Entry 7QJE (electron microscopy, 7.80 A resolution (low resolution: residue-level contacts below are approximate; hydrogen-bond / salt-bridge calls are withheld)); this record covers chains I and W of the 8 polymer chains in the assembly.

[Chain I]
Protein: Gamma-tubulin complex component 4
Organism: Homo sapiens
UniProtKB: Q9UGJ1 (GCP4_HUMAN); numbering as in UniProt (aligned over 1-667)
Amino-acid sequence (667 residues; each row starts with the number of its first residue):
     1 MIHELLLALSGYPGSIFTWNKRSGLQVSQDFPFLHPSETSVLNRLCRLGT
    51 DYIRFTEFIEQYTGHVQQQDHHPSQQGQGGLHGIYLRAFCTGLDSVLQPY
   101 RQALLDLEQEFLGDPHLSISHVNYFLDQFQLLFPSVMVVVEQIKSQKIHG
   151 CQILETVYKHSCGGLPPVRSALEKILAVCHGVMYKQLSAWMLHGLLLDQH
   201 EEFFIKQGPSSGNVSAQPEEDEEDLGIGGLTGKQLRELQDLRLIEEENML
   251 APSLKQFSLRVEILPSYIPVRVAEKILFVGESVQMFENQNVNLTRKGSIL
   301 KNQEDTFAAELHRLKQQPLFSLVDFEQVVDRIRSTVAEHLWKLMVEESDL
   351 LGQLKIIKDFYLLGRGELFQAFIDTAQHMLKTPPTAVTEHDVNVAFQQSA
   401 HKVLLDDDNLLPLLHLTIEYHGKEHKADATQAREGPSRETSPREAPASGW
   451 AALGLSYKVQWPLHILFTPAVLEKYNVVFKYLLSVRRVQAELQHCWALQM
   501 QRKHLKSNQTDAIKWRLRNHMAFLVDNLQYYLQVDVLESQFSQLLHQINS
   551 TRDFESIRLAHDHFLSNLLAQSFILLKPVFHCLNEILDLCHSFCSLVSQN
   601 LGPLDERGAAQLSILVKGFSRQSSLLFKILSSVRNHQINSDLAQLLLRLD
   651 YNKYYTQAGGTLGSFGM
Disordered / not traced: 64-78, 203-255, 286-297, 418-447, 632-667

[Chain W]
Protein: Tubulin gamma-1 chain
Organism: Homo sapiens
UniProtKB: P23258 (TBG1_HUMAN); residues 1-451 here = UniProt positions 1-451
Amino-acid sequence (451 residues; numbered 1 to 451; the number before each row is that of its first residue):
     1 MPREIITLQLGQCGNQIGFEFWKQLCAEHGISPEGIVEEFATEGTDRKDV
    51 FFYQADDEHYIPRAVLLDLEPRVIHSILNSPYAKLYNPENIYLSEHGGGA
   101 GNNWASGFSQGEKIHEDIFDIIDREADGSDSLEGFVLCHSIAGGTGSGLG
   151 SYLLERLNDRYPKKLVQTYSVFPNQDEMSDVVVQPYNSLLTLKRLTQNAD
   201 CVVVLDNTALNRIATDRLHIQNPSFSQINQLVSTIMSASTTTLRYPGYMN
   251 NDLIGLIASLIPTPRLHFLMTGYTPLTTDQSVASVRKTTVLDVMRRLLQP
   301 KNVMVSTGRDRQTNHCYIAILNIIQGEVDPTQVHKSLQRIRERKLANFIP
   351 WGPASIQVALSRKSPYLPSAHRVSGLMMANHTSISSLFERTCRQYDKLRK
   401 REAFLEQFRKEDMFKDNFDEMDTSREIVQQLIDEYHAATRPDYISWGTQE
   451 Q
Disordered / not traced: 1-2, 42-44, 94-100, 178-179, 280-286, 307-312, 448-451
Swiss-Prot annotation at these positions:
  - binding site (GTP): Ala-142 to Gly-148
  - modified residue: Ser-131 (Phosphoserine)
  - natural variant: Tyr-92 (Y92C: In CDCBM4), Thr-331 (T331P: In CDCBM4), Leu-387 (L387P: In CDCBM4)

[How chain I and chain W interact]
Pairs across the interface (52):
  Gly-364(I) / Tyr-248(W)
  Arg-365(I) / Thr-45(W)
  Gly-366(I) / Tyr-248(W)
  Glu-367(I) / Arg-47(W)
  Glu-367(I) / Asn-251(W)
  Gln-370(I) / Asp-252(W)
  Ala-371(I) / Arg-3(W)
  Val-403(I) / Asp-49(W)
  Leu-404(I) / Thr-45(W)
  Leu-404(I) / Asp-46(W)
  Leu-404(I) / Arg-47(W)
  Leu-405(I) / Thr-45(W)
  Arg-486(I) / Tyr-248(W)
  Gln-489(I) / Asn-250(W)
  Gln-493(I) / Asp-252(W)
  Gln-493(I) / Ile-254(W)
  Gln-493(I) / Gly-255(W)
  Trp-496(I) / Ile-254(W)
  Trp-496(I) / Ile-257(W)
  Trp-496(I) / Ala-258(W)
  Trp-496(I) / Ile-261(W)
  Gln-499(I) / Pro-264(W)
  Met-500(I) / Pro-162(W)
  Met-500(I) / Leu-165(W)
  Met-500(I) / Ile-254(W)
  Lys-503(I) / Trp-446(W)
  His-504(I) / Thr-196(W)
  His-504(I) / Gln-197(W)
  His-504(I) / Ala-199(W)
  His-504(I) / Asp-200(W)
  His-504(I) / Arg-265(W)
  Asp-511(I) / Ile-444(W)
  Leu-524(I) / Pro-353(W)
  Leu-524(I) / Ala-354(W)
  Leu-524(I) / Ser-355(W)
  Asn-527(I) / Asn-250(W)
  Asn-527(I) / Ser-259(W)
  Asn-527(I) / Gln-357(W)
  Tyr-530(I) / Tyr-248(W)
  Tyr-530(I) / Met-249(W)
  Tyr-530(I) / Asn-250(W)
  Tyr-531(I) / Met-249(W)
  Tyr-531(I) / Ser-259(W)
  Tyr-531(I) / Leu-321(W)
  Tyr-531(I) / Gln-357(W)
  Tyr-531(I) / Val-358(W)
  Val-534(I) / Tyr-248(W)
  Val-534(I) / Met-249(W)
  Asp-535(I) / Pro-330(W)
  Asp-535(I) / Leu-360(W)
  Glu-538(I) / Pro-330(W)
  Ser-539(I) / Pro-330(W)
Other interface residues (no listed pair), chain I (40 interface residues in all): Lys-358, Leu-363, Asp-374, Asp-407, His-494, Ser-507, Lys-514, Arg-516, His-520, Met-521, Phe-523, Leu-528, Leu-537, Ser-542
Other interface residues (no listed pair), chain W (47 interface residues in all): Lys-163, Leu-243, Pro-246, Gly-247, Pro-262, Ala-319, Val-328, Thr-331, Val-333, His-334, Trp-351, Ile-356, Ala-359

[In short]
40 residues of chain I and 47 residues of chain W are in contact. Curated annotation (UniProt) lists 7
GTP-binding residues on chain W.
Here chain I is Gamma-tubulin complex component 4 and chain W is Tubulin gamma-1 chain, both from Homo
sapiens. Entry 7QJE (Structure of recombinant human gamma-Tubulin Ring Complex 4-spoked assembly intermediate
(spokes 9-12)) was determined by electron microscopy together with 7QJ0, 7QJ1, 7QJ2, 7QJ3, 7QJ4 and 7QJD from
the same study.
